3AUR - chain A; structure by X-ray diffraction, 2.21 A resolution.

Chain A:
Name: Vitamin D3 receptor
Source organism: Homo sapiens
Notes: fragment: ligand binding domain; engineered mutation(s): DEL(165-215) mutant
UniProt: P11473 (VDR_HUMAN); numbering as in UniProt; present here: 118-164, 216-427
Amino-acid sequence (263 residues; numbered 114 to 427; 51 numbers in that range are skipped by the numbering (no residue carries them; nothing is unmodelled there); the number before each row is that of its first residue):
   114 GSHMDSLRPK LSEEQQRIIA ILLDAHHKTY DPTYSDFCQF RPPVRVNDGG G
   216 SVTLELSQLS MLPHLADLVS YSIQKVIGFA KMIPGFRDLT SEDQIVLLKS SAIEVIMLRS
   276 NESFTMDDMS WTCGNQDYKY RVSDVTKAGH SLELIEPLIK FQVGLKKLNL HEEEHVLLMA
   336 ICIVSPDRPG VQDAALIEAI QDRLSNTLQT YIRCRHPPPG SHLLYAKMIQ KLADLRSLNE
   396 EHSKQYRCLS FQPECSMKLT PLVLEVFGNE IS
Disordered / not traced: 114-117, 163-164, 424-427
Sequence notes: expression tag (114-117)
Residues lining bound ligands: CA9 ((1R,2S,3R)-5-[2-[(1R,3aS,7aR)-1-[(2R)-6-hydroxy-6-methyl-heptan-2-yl]-7a-methyl-1,2,3,3a,6,7-hexahydroinden-4-yl]ethynyl]-2-methyl-cyclohex-4-ene-1,3-diol): Tyr143, Tyr147, Phe150, Leu227, Leu230, Leu233, Val234, Ser237, Ile268, Ile271, Met272, Arg274, Ser275, Ser278, Trp286, Cys288, Tyr295, Val300, His305, Leu309, Leu313, His397, Tyr401, Leu404, Val418

Overview:
Chain A binds compound CA9.
Chain A is Vitamin D3 receptor (Homo sapiens); the structure, Crystal structure of the human vitamin D
receptor ligand binding domain complexed with Yne-diene type analog ..., was determined by X-ray diffraction
together with 3AUQ from the same study.
